Entry 6RAO (electron microscopy, 3.10 A resolution); this record covers chains H and G of the 10 polymer chains in the assembly.

== Chain H ==
Protein: Afp9
From: Serratia entomophila
Reference sequence: Q6HAD0 (Q6HAD0_9GAMM); residues 1-140 here = UniProt positions 1-140
Chain sequence (140 residues; numbered 1 to 140; the number before each row is that of its first residue):
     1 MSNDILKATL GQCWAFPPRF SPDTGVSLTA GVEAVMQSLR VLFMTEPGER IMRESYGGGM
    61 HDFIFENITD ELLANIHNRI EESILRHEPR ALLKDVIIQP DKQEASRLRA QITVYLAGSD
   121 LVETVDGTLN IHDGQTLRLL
Unresolved in the structure: 1-3, 118-129

== Chain G ==
Protein: Afp7
From: Serratia entomophila
Reference sequence: Q6HAD2 (Q6HAD2_9GAMM); residue numbers follow UniProt; this construct covers 1-229
Chain sequence (229 residues; each row starts with the number of its first residue):
     1 MSLLERGLSK LTLNAWKDRE GKIPAGSMSA MYNPETIQLD YQTRFDTEDT INTASQSNRY
    61 VISEPVGLNL TLLFDSQMPG NTTPIETQLA MLKSLCAVDA ATGSPYFLRI TWGKMRWENK
   121 GWFAGRARDL SVTYTLFDRD ATPLRATVQL SLVADESFVI QQSLKTQSAP DRALVSVPDL
   181 ASLPLLALSA GGVLASSVDY LSLAWDNDLD NLDDFQTGDF LRATKGEEV
Unresolved in the structure: 1, 226-229

== Interface between chain H and chain G ==
Contacting residue pairs (20; chain H residue first):
  Ile5(H) - Leu174(G)  hydrophobic
  Ile5(H) - Phe220(G)
  Ile68(H) - Leu4(G)
  Thr69(H) - Glu5(G)
  Asp70(H) - Ser2(G)  hydrogen bond (side chain-backbone)
  Glu71(H) - Ser9(G)
  Glu71(H) - Gly113(G)
  Leu73(H) - Leu4(G)  hydrophobic
  Ala74(H) - Gly113(G)
  Ala74(H) - Lys114(G)
  Asn78(H) - Gly121(G)
  Glu81(H) - Arg116(G)  salt bridge
  Glu82(H) - Arg109(G)  salt bridge
  Glu82(H) - Trp122(G)
  Leu85(H) - Ser163(G)  hydrogen bond (backbone-side chain)
  Leu85(H) - Leu164(G)  hydrophobic
  Leu85(H) - Gln167(G)
  Arg86(H) - Lys22(G)
  Arg86(H) - Ile160(G)
  Pro89(H) - Thr166(G)
Interface residues without a listed pair, chain H (19 interface residues in all): Leu6, Thr9, Ser55, His77, Leu92, Ala117
Interface residues without a listed pair, chain G (23 interface residues in all): Asn119, Val159, Pro170, Asp219, Arg222

== Overview ==
Chain H and chain G form an interface of 19 and 23 residues respectively; the contacts include 2 hydrogen
bonds and 2 salt bridges. Polar contacts include Glu81(H)-Arg116(G), Glu82(H)-Arg109(G) and Asp70(H)-Ser2(G).
Here chain H is Afp9 and chain G is Afp7, both from Serratia entomophila. Entry 6RAO (Cryo-EM structure of the
anti-feeding prophage (AFP) baseplate, 6-fold symmetrised) was determined by electron microscopy, deposited
together with 6RBK, 6RBN, 6RGL, 6RAP and 6RC8.
